PDB entry 6B5G | X-ray diffraction, 2.20 A resolution | chains A and C of the 4 polymer chains in the assembly

# Chain A (and C)
Name: Retinal dehydrogenase 2
Source organism: Homo sapiens
Notes: EC 1.2.1.36; chain C of this document is another copy of the same molecule, construct and numbering; everything in this record applies to it too
UniProtKB: O94788 (AL1A2_HUMAN); residue numbers follow UniProt; this construct covers 26-518
Chain sequence (493 residues; numbered 26 to 518; the number before each row is that of its first residue):
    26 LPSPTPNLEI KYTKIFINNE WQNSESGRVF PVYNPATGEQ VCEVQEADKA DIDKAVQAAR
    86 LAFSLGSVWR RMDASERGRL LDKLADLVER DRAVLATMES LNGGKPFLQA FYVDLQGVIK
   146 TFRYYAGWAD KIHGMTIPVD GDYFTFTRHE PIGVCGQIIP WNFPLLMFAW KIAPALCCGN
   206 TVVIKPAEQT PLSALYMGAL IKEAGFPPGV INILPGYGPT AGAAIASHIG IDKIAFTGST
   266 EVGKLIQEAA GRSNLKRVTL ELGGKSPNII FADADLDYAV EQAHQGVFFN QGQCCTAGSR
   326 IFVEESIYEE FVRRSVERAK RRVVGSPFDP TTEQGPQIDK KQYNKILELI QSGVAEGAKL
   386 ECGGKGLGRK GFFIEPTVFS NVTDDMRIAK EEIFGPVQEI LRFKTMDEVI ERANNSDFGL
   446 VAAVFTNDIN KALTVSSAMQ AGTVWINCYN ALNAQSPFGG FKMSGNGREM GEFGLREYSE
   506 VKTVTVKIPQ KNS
Unresolved in the structure: 26
Curated features (UniProtKB/Swiss-Prot):
  - active site: Glu286 (Proton acceptor), Cys320 (Nucleophile)
  - binding site (NAD(+)): Ile184 to Trp186, Lys210 to Glu213, Ser264 to Glu266, Lys366 to Lys370, Glu417
  - site: Asn187 (Transition state stabilizer)
  - modified residue: Tyr168 (Phosphotyrosine), Ser351 (Phosphoserine)
  - natural variant: Gln182 (Q182K: In DIH4), Arg347 (R347H: In DIH4), Ala383 (A383T: In DIH4; uncertain significance), Ser461 (S461Y: In DIH4)
Ligand contacts:
  - CQY ((3-ethoxythiophen-2-yl){4-[4-nitro-3-(pyrrolidin-1-yl)phenyl]piperazin-1-yl}methanone): Val138, Asn187, Phe188, Leu191, Met192, Trp195, Phe314, Cys319, Cys320, Thr321, Asn475, Ala476, Leu477, Asn478, Phe483
  - NAD (nicotinamide-adenine-dinucleotide): Ile183, Ile184, Pro185, Trp186, Asn187, Met192, Lys210, Pro211, Ala212, Glu213, Tyr242, Gly243, Pro244, Gly247, Ala248, Phe261, Thr262, Gly263, Ser264, Val267, Leu270, Ile271, Glu286, Leu287, Gly288, Gly289, Cys320, Gln367, Glu417, Phe419, Leu445, Phe483
Reported in the primary citation:
  - binding site for CQY: Asn187, Phe188, Met192, Cys320, Thr321
  - binding site for NAD: Asn187, Met192, Cys320
  - conformationally variable residues: Gly263, Gly288
  - specificity-determining residues: Val138, Gly142, Thr321, Leu477 (proposed by the authors, not directly observed)

# Chain A / chain C interface
Contacting residue pairs (130; chain A residue first):
  Lys145(A) - Asp165(C)  salt bridge
  Met160(A) - Glu497(C)
  Met160(A) - Phe498(C)  hydrophobic
  Ile162(A) - Gln480(C)
  Ile162(A) - Pro482(C)
  Val164(A) - Asn478(C)
  Val164(A) - Gln480(C)
  Val164(A) - Ser481(C)
  Asp165(A) - Lys145(C)  salt bridge
  Asp165(A) - Gln480(C)  hydrogen bond
  Tyr168(A) - Cys473(C)  hydrophobic
  Tyr168(A) - Ala476(C)  hydrophobic
  Thr170(A) - Ser481(C)
  Thr172(A) - Phe498(C)
  Arg173(A) - Ser462(C)
  His174(A) - Phe498(C)
  Glu175(A) - Ser462(C)
  Glu175(A) - Phe486(C)
  Thr265(A) - Leu280(C)
  Gly268(A) - Leu280(C)
  Lys269(A) - Gly276(C)
  Lys269(A) - Arg277(C)
  Lys269(A) - Ser278(C)
  Lys269(A) - Leu280(C)
  Gln272(A) - Gln272(C)  hydrogen bond
  Gln272(A) - Ala275(C)
  Gln272(A) - Gly276(C)
  Gln272(A) - Leu280(C)
  Gln272(A) - Lys281(C)  hydrogen bond (side chain-backbone)
  Gln272(A) - Val283(C)
  Glu273(A) - Glu273(C)
  Glu273(A) - Arg277(C)
  Gly276(A) - Lys269(C)
  Gly276(A) - Gln272(C)
  Gly276(A) - Glu273(C)
  Arg277(A) - Lys269(C)  hydrogen bond (backbone-side chain)
  Arg277(A) - Glu273(C)
  Ser278(A) - Lys269(C)  hydrogen bond (backbone-side chain)
  Asn279(A) - Met488(C)
  Leu280(A) - Lys269(C)
  Leu280(A) - Leu285(C)  hydrophobic
  Leu280(A) - Leu287(C)  hydrophobic
  Leu280(A) - Met488(C)  hydrophobic
  Leu280(A) - Asn491(C)
  Arg282(A) - Gly485(C)  hydrogen bond (side chain-backbone)
  Arg282(A) - Phe486(C)
  Arg282(A) - Lys487(C)  hydrogen bond (side chain-backbone)
  Arg282(A) - Gly490(C)  hydrogen bond (side chain-backbone)
  Arg282(A) - Asn491(C)  hydrogen bond
  Leu285(A) - Leu280(C)  hydrophobic
  Leu287(A) - Leu280(C)  hydrophobic
  Ser461(A) - Lys507(C)  hydrogen bond (backbone-side chain)
  Ser462(A) - Arg173(C)
  Ser462(A) - Glu175(C)
  Ser462(A) - Lys507(C)  hydrogen bond (backbone-side chain)
  Ala463(A) - Leu90(C)  hydrophobic
  Met464(A) - Lys507(C)  hydrogen bond (backbone-side chain)
  Ala466(A) - Lys507(C)
  Gly467(A) - Val506(C)
  Gly467(A) - Lys507(C)
  Gly467(A) - Thr508(C)  hydrogen bond (backbone-backbone)
  Thr468(A) - Thr508(C)
  Val469(A) - Lys507(C)
  Val469(A) - Thr508(C)  hydrogen bond (backbone-backbone)
  Val469(A) - Val509(C)
  Val469(A) - Thr510(C)  hydrogen bond (backbone-backbone)
  Trp470(A) - Thr510(C)
  Ile471(A) - Val509(C)  hydrophobic
  Ile471(A) - Thr510(C)  hydrogen bond (backbone-backbone)
  Ile471(A) - Val511(C)
  Ile471(A) - Lys512(C)  hydrogen bond (backbone-backbone)
  Asn472(A) - Lys512(C)
  Cys473(A) - Tyr168(C)  hydrophobic
  Cys473(A) - Thr510(C)
  Ala476(A) - Tyr168(C)  hydrophobic
  Asn478(A) - Val164(C)
  Asn478(A) - Asp165(C)  hydrogen bond (side chain-backbone)
  Gln480(A) - Ile162(C)
  Gln480(A) - Val164(C)
  Gln480(A) - Asp165(C)  hydrogen bond (side chain-backbone)
  Ser481(A) - Thr508(C)
  Pro482(A) - Thr508(C)  hydrogen bond (backbone-side chain)
  Gly485(A) - Arg282(C)
  Phe486(A) - Glu175(C)
  Phe486(A) - Glu505(C)
  Phe486(A) - Val506(C)
  Met488(A) - Asn279(C)
  Met488(A) - Leu280(C)  hydrophobic
  Gly490(A) - Arg282(C)  hydrogen bond (backbone-side chain)
  Asn491(A) - Leu280(C)  hydrogen bond (side chain-backbone)
  Asn491(A) - Lys281(C)
  Asn491(A) - Arg282(C)
  Gly492(A) - Arg282(C)
  Arg493(A) - Arg282(C)
  Arg493(A) - Glu505(C)  salt bridge
  Arg493(A) - Val506(C)  hydrogen bond (side chain-backbone)
  Glu497(A) - Met160(C)
  Phe498(A) - Met160(C)  hydrophobic
  Phe498(A) - His174(C)
  Phe498(A) - Val506(C)  hydrophobic
  Arg501(A) - Arg501(C)
  Glu505(A) - Gly485(C)
  Glu505(A) - Phe486(C)
  Glu505(A) - Arg493(C)  salt bridge
  Val506(A) - Gly467(C)
  Val506(A) - Phe486(C)
  Val506(A) - Arg493(C)  hydrogen bond (backbone-side chain)
  Val506(A) - Phe498(C)  hydrophobic
  Lys507(A) - Ser461(C)  hydrogen bond (side chain-backbone)
  Lys507(A) - Ser462(C)  hydrogen bond (side chain-backbone)
  Lys507(A) - Met464(C)  hydrogen bond (side chain-backbone)
  Lys507(A) - Ala466(C)
  Lys507(A) - Gly467(C)
  Lys507(A) - Val469(C)
  Thr508(A) - Gly467(C)  hydrogen bond (backbone-backbone)
  Thr508(A) - Thr468(C)
  Thr508(A) - Val469(C)  hydrogen bond (backbone-backbone)
  Thr508(A) - Pro482(C)  hydrogen bond (side chain-backbone)
  Val509(A) - Val469(C)
  Val509(A) - Ile471(C)  hydrophobic
  Thr510(A) - Val469(C)  hydrogen bond (backbone-backbone)
  Thr510(A) - Trp470(C)
  Thr510(A) - Ile471(C)  hydrogen bond (backbone-backbone)
  Thr510(A) - Cys473(C)
  Thr510(A) - Ala476(C)
  Val511(A) - Ile471(C)
  Lys512(A) - Tyr303(C)
  Lys512(A) - Ile471(C)  hydrogen bond (backbone-backbone)
  Lys512(A) - Asn472(C)
  Lys512(A) - Cys473(C)
Also at the interface, not in a pair above, chain A (65 interface residues in all): Leu90, Pro163, Lys281, Val283, Tyr303, Lys487
Also at the interface, not in a pair above, chain C (64 interface residues in all): Thr170, Thr172, Thr265, Gly268, Ala463

# In short
65 residues of chain A and 64 residues of chain C are in contact, with 33 hydrogen bonds and 4 salt bridges.
Among the polar pairs are Lys145(A)-Asp165(C), Arg493(A)-Glu505(C) and Asp165(A)-Gln480(C). From the paper: a
binding site for CQY at Asn187(A), Phe188(A) and Met192(A) among others; a binding site for NAD at Asn187(A),
Met192(A) and Cys320(A).
Both chains are Retinal dehydrogenase 2 (Homo sapiens). Entry 6B5G (ALDH1A2 liganded with NAD and
(3-ethoxythiophen-2-yl){4-[4-nitro-3-(pyrrolidin-1-yl)phenyl]piperazin-1-yl}methanone (compound 6-118)) was
determined by X-ray diffraction together with 6ALJ, 6B5H and 6B5I from the same study.
